PDB entry 1R5U | X-ray diffraction, 4.50 A resolution (low resolution: residue-level contacts below are approximate; hydrogen-bond / salt-bridge calls are withheld) | chains A and K of the 11 polymer chains in the assembly

[Chain A]
Protein: DNA-directed RNA polymerase II largest subunit
Source organism: Saccharomyces cerevisiae
Notes: EC 2.7.7.6
UniProtKB: P04050 (RPB1_YEAST); numbering as in UniProt (aligned over 1-1733)
Sequence (1733 residues; row label = number of the first residue in the row):
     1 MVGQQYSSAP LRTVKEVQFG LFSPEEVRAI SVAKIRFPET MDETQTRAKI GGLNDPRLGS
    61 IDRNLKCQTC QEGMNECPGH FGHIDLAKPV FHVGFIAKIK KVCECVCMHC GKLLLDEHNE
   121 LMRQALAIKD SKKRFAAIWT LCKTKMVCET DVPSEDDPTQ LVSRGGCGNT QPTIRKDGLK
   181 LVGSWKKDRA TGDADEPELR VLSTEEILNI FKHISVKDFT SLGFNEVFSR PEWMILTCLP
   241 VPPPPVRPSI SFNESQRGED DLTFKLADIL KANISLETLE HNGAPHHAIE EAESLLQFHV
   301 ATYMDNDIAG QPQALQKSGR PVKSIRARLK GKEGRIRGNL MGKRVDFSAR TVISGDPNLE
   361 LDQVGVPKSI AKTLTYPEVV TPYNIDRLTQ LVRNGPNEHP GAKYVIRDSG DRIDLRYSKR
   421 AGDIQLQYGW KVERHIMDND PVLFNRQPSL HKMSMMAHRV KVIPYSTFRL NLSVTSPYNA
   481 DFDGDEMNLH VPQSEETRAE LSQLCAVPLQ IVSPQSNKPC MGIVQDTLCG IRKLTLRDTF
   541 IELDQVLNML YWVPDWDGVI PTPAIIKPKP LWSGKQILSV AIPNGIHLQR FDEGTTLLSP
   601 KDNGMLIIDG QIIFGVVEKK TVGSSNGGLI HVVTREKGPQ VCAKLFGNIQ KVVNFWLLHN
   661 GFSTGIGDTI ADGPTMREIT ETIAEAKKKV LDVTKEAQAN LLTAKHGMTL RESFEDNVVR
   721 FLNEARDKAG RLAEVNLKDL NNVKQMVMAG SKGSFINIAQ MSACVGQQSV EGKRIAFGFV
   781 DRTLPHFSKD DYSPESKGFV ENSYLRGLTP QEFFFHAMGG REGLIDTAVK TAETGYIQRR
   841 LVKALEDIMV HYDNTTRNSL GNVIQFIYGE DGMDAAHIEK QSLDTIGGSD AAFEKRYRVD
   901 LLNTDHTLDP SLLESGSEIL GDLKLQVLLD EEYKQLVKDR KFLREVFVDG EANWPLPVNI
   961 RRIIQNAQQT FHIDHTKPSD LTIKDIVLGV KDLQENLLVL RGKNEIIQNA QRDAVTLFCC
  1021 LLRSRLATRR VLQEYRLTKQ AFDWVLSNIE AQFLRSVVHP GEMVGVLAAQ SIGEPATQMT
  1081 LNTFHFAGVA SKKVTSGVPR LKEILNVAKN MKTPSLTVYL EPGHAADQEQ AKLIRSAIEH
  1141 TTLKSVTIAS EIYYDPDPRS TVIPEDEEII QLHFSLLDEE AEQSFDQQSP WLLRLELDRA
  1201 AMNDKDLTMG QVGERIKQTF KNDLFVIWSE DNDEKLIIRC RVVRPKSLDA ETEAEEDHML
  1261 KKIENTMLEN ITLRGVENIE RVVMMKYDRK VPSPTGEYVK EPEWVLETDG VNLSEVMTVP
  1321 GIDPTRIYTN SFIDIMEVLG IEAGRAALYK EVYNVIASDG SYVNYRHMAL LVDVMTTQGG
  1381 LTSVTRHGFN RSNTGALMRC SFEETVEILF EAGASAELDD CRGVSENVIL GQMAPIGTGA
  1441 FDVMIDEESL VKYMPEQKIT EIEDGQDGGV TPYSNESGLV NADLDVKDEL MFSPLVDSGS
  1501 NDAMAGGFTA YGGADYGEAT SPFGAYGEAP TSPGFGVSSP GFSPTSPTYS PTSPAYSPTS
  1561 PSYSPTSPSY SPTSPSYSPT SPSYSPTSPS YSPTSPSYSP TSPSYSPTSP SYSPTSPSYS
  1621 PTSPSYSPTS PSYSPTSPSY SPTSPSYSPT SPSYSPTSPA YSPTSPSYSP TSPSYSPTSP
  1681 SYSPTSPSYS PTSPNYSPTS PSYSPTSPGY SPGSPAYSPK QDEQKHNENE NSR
Unresolved in the structure: 1, 155-160, 187-198, 250-258, 315-320, 809, 1082-1091, 1177-1186, 1244-1253, 1446-1733
Swiss-Prot annotation at these positions:
  - region: P248 to D260 (Lid loop), N306 to K323 (Rudder loop), P810 to E822 (Bridging helix)
  - binding site (Zn(2+)): C67, C70, C77, H80, C107, C110, C148, C167
  - binding site (Mg(2+)): D481, D483, D485
  - modified residue: T1471 (Phosphothreonine)
  - cross-link (Glycyl lysine isopeptide (Lys-Gly)): K695 (interchain with G-Cter in ubiquitin), K1246 (interchain with G-Cter in ubiquitin), K1350 (interchain with G-Cter in ubiquitin)
Ion coordination: Zn2+ site 1: C67, C70, H80; Zn2+ site 2: C110, C167; Mg2+: D481, D483, D485

[Chain K]
Protein: DNA-directed RNA polymerase II 13.6 kDa polypeptide
Source organism: Saccharomyces cerevisiae
Notes: EC 2.7.7.6
UniProtKB: P38902 (RPB11_YEAST); residues 1-120 here = UniProt positions 1-120
Sequence (120 residues; numbered 1 to 120; the number before each row is that of its first residue):
     1 MNAPDRFELF LLGEGESKLK IDPDTKAPNA VVITFEKEDH TLGNLIRAEL LNDRKVLFAA
    61 YKVEHPFFAR FKLRIQTTEG YDPKDALKNA CNSIINKLGA LKTNFETEWN LQTLAADDAF
Unresolved in the structure: 115-120

[How chain A and chain K interact]
Contacting residue pairs - 36 pairs, chain A then chain K:
  D356(A) - H65(K)
  N358(A) - E64(K)
  N358(A) - H65(K)
  N358(A) - P66(K)
  P367(A) - N2(K)
  K368(A) - N2(K)
  S369(A) - N2(K)
  I463(A) - F67(K)
  P464(A) - N2(K)
  P464(A) - P4(K)
  P464(A) - F67(K)
  P464(A) - F68(K)
  Y465(A) - N2(K)
  Y465(A) - P4(K)
  Y465(A) - F67(K)
  S466(A) - N2(K)
  R469(A) - F67(K)
  L547(A) - F58(K)
  L547(A) - A59(K)
  L547(A) - A60(K)
  N548(A) - R47(K)
  N548(A) - A60(K)
  N548(A) - Y61(K)
  Y551(A) - V32(K)
  Y551(A) - F58(K)
  Y551(A) - A60(K)
  Y551(A) - K62(K)
  Y551(A) - K72(K)
  Y551(A) - R74(K)
  W552(A) - K62(K)
  W552(A) - V63(K)
  W556(A) - K26(K)
  W556(A) - F58(K)
  W556(A) - R74(K)
  I560(A) - L57(K)
  I560(A) - F58(K)
Other interface residues (no listed pair), chain A (20 interface residues in all): D544, D555, D557, G558
Other interface residues (no listed pair), chain K (22 interface residues in all): M1, A3, L51

[In short]
Chain A and chain K form an interface of 20 and 22 residues respectively. C67(A), C70(A) and H80(A) form the
Zn2+ site 1. Curated annotation (UniProt) lists 8 Zn2+-binding residues and 3 Mg2+-binding residues on chain
A.
Here chain A is DNA-directed RNA polymerase II largest subunit and chain K is DNA-directed RNA polymerase II
13.6 kDa polypeptide, both from Saccharomyces cerevisiae. Entry 1R5U (RNA polymerase II tfiib complex) was
determined by X-ray diffraction.
